Entry 4X4B (X-ray diffraction, 2.80 A resolution); this record covers chains B and E of the 6 polymer chains in the assembly.

[Chain B]
Name: Regulatory protein
Source organism: Enterobacter sp. RFL1396
UniProtKB: Q8GGH0 (Q8GGH0_9ENTR); residues 1-79 here = UniProt positions 1-79
Chain sequence (82 residues; numbered -2 to 79; the number before each row is that of its first residue; numbers below 1 keep their minus sign (Gly-2 is residue -2)):
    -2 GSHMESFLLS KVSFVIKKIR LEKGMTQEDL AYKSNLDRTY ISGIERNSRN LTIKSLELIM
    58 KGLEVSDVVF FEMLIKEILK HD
Unresolved in the structure: -2 to 1, 79
Differences from the reference sequence: expression tag (-2 to 0)

[Chain E]
Molecule: 35-nt DNA strand
Notes: fragment: Operator DNA
Sequence (35 nucleotides; row label = number of the first residue in the row):
     1 ATGTGACTTA TAGTCCGTGT GATTATAGTC AACAT

[Interface between chain B and chain E]
Contacting residue pairs (17):
  Asn32(B) with DT14(E), phosphate contact
  Leu33(B) with DT14(E), phosphate contact
  Asp34(B) with DT14(E), sugar contact; DC15(E), base contact
  Arg35(B) with DG17(E), base contact
  Thr36(B) with DC15(E), base contact; DC16(E), base contact; DG17(E), base contact
  Tyr37(B) with DA12(E), sugar contact; DG13(E), hydrogen bond to the phosphate; DT14(E), base contact
  Arg46(B) with DA12(E), salt bridge to the phosphate
  Asn47(B) with DA12(E), hydrogen bond to the phosphate; DG13(E), phosphate contact
  Leu48(B) with DG13(E), phosphate contact
  Thr49(B) with DG13(E), hydrogen bond to the phosphate
  Ser52(B) with DG13(E), hydrogen bond to the phosphate

[Summary]
11 residues of chain B and 6 residues of chain E are in contact; the contacts include 4 hydrogen bonds and 1
salt bridge. Among the polar pairs are Tyr37(B)-DG13(E), Asn47(B)-DA12(E) and Thr49(B)-DG13(E).
Here chain B is Regulatory protein (Enterobacter sp. RFL1396) and chain E is a 35-nt DNA strand. Entry 4X4B
(RADIATION DAMAGE TO THE NUCLEOPROTEIN COMPLEX C.Esp1396I: DOSE (DWD) 2.1 MGy) was determined by X-ray
diffraction together with 4X4C, 4X4D, 4X4E, 4X4F, 4X4G, 4X4H and 4X4I from the same study.
